PDB entry 5DNY | X-ray diffraction, 3.11 A resolution | chains A and C of the 6 polymer chains in the assembly

# Chain A (and C)
Protein: DNA double-strand break repair protein Mre11
Organism: Methanocaldococcus jannaschii (strain ATCC 43067 / DSM 2661 / JAL-1 / JCM 10045 / NBRC 100440)
Notes: chain C of this document is another copy of the same molecule, construct and numbering; everything in this record applies to it too
UniProtKB: Q58719 (MRE11_METJA); residue numbers follow UniProt; this construct covers 1-366
Sequence (386 residues; each row starts with the number of its first residue; numbers below 1 keep their minus sign (Met-19 is residue -19)):
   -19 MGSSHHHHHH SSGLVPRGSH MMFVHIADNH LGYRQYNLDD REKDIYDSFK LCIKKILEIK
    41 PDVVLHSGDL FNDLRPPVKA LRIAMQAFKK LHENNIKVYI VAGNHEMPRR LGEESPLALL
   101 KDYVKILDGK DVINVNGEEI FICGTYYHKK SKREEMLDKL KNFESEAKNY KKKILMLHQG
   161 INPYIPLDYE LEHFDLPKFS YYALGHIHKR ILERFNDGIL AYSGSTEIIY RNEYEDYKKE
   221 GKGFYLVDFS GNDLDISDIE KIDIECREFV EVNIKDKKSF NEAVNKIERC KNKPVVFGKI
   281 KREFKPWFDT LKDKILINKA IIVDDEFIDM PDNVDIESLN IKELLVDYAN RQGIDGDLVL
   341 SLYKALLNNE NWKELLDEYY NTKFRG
Not modelled in the structure: -19 to -1, 306-319, 366 (chain C: -19 to 0, 306-319, 366)
Differences from the reference sequence: expression tag (-19 to 0)
Bound ions: Mg2+ site 1: Asp8, Asp49; Mg2+ site 2 near Asp49 (its only coordinating residue here)
Swiss-Prot annotation at these positions:
  - active site: His85 (Proton donor)
  - binding site (Mn(2+)): Asp8, His10, Asp49, Asn84, His158, His186, His188

# Interface between chain A and chain C
Pairs across the interface - 24 pairs, chain A then chain C:
  Leu54(A) with Val58(C)
  Val58(A) with Glu94(C); Ser95(C); Pro96(C), hydrophobic; Leu99(C)
  Lys59(A) with Glu94(C)
  Leu61(A) with Leu61(C), hydrophobic
  Arg62(A) with Glu94(C), salt bridge; Leu99(C)
  Met65(A) with Met65(C), hydrophobic
  Lys69(A) with Lys69(C); Asp102(C), salt bridge; Tyr103(C), hydrogen bond
  Glu94(A) with Val58(C); Lys59(C); Arg62(C), salt bridge
  Ser95(A) with Val58(C)
  Pro96(A) with Val58(C), hydrophobic
  Ala98(A) with Arg62(C)
  Leu99(A) with Val58(C); Arg62(C)
  Asp102(A) with Lys69(C)
  Tyr103(A) with Lys69(C), hydrogen bond; Tyr103(C), hydrogen bond
Also at the interface, not in a pair above, chain A (15 interface residues in all): Gly92
Also at the interface, not in a pair above, chain C (16 interface residues in all): Leu54, Gln66, Gly92, Ala98

# Overview
15 residues of chain A face 16 of chain C across their interface, with 3 hydrogen bonds and 3 salt bridges.
Polar pairs include Arg62(A)-Glu94(C), Lys69(A)-Asp102(C) and Lys69(A)-Tyr103(C). UniProt lists active-site
residue His85(A) and 7 Mn2+-binding residues on chain A.
Both chains are DNA double-strand break repair protein Mre11 (Methanocaldococcus jannaschii (strain ATCC 43067
/ DSM 2661 / JAL-1 / JCM 10045 / NBRC 100440)). Entry 5DNY (Structure of the ATPrS-Mre11/Rad50-DNA complex)
was determined by X-ray diffraction, deposited together with 5F3W.
